PDB entry 1FNT | X-ray diffraction, 3.20 A resolution | chains C and D of the 42 polymer chains in the assembly

Chain C:
Molecule: Proteasome component Y13
From: Saccharomyces cerevisiae
Notes: EC 3.4.99.46
UniProtKB: P23638 (PSA4_YEAST); residue numbers follow UniProt; this construct covers 1-245
Chain sequence (245 residues; numbered 1 to 245; the number before each row is that of its first residue):
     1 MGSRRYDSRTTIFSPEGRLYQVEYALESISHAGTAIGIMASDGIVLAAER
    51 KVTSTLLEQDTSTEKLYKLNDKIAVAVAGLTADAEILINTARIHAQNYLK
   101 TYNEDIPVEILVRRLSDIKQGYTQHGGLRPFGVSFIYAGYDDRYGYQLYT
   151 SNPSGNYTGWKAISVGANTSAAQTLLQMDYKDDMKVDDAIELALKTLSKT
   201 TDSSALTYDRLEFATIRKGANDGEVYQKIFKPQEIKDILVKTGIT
Not modelled in the structure: 1-4
Curated features (UniProtKB/Swiss-Prot):
  - cross-link (Glycyl lysine isopeptide (Lys-Gly)): K100 (interchain with G-Cter in ubiquitin), K199 (interchain with G-Cter in ubiquitin), K231 (interchain with G-Cter in ubiquitin)

Chain D:
Molecule: Proteasome component PRE6
From: Saccharomyces cerevisiae
Notes: EC 3.4.99.46
UniProtKB: P40303 (PSA7_YEAST); residues 1-254 here = UniProt positions 1-254
Chain sequence (254 residues; row label = number of the first residue in the row):
     1 MSGYDRALSIFSPDGHIFQVEYALEAVKRGTCAVGVKGKNCVVLGCERRS
    51 TLKLQDTRITPSKVSKIDSHVVLSFSGLNADSRILIEKARVEAQSHRLTL
   101 EDPVTVEYLTRYVAGVQQRYTQSGGVRPFGVSTLIAGFDPRDDEPKLYQT
   151 EPSGIYSSWSAQTIGRNSKTVREFLEKNYDRKEPPATVEECVKLTVRSLL
   201 EVVQTGAKNIEITVVKPDSDIVALSSEEINQYVTQIEQEKQEQQEQDKKK
   251 KSNH
Not modelled in the structure: 1-4, 244-254
Curated features (UniProtKB/Swiss-Prot):
  - modified residue: T60 (Phosphothreonine)

Interface between chain C and chain D:
Contacting residue pairs - 55 pairs, chain C then chain D:
  T11(C) with Q19(D); V126(D); R127(D)
  I12(C) with A7(D), hydrophobic; Q19(D)
  F13(C) with Q19(D); Y22(D); A23(D), hydrophobic; P128(D)
  S14(C) with Y22(D)
  P15(C) with Y22(D), hydrophobic; E25(D)
  E16(C) with E25(D); R29(D)
  G17(C) with A26(D); R29(D), hydrogen bond (backbone-side chain)
  R18(C) with R29(D)
  L19(C) with R127(D)
  M39(C) with R58(D), hydrogen bond
  S116(C) with R83(D)
  D117(C) with R83(D), salt bridge; I84(D)
  Q120(C) with A80(D); D81(D)
  T123(C) with R127(D)
  Q124(C) with Y120(D); V126(D); R127(D), hydrogen bond (backbone-backbone); F129(D)
  H125(C) with Y120(D)
  G126(C) with G125(D), hydrogen bond (backbone-backbone)
  Y144(C) with R58(D), hydrogen bond (backbone-side chain); I59(D), hydrophobic
  Y146(C) with R58(D), hydrogen bond (backbone-side chain)
  Y149(C) with I59(D)
  S154(C) with A80(D)
  G155(C) with R83(D), hydrogen bond (backbone-side chain)
  N156(C) with N79(D), hydrogen bond; A80(D)
  Y157(C) with R83(D)
  T158(C) with Q55(D); T60(D)
  G159(C) with Q55(D); D56(D); T60(D)
  W160(C) with L52(D); L54(D); Q55(D); D56(D)
  K161(C) with L54(D), hydrogen bond (backbone-backbone); Q55(D); D56(D)
  A162(C) with L54(D)
  Q173(C) with L54(D)
  Q177(C) with L54(D)
Also at the interface, not in a pair above, chain C (39 interface residues in all): R5, R9, T10, E23, R113, Q147, L148, Y180
Also at the interface, not in a pair above, chain D (27 interface residues in all): R6, L78

In short:
The interface between chain C and chain D involves 39 residues on one side and 27 on the other, with 9
hydrogen bonds and 1 salt bridge. Among the polar pairs are D117(C)-R83(D), G17(C)-R29(D) and M39(C)-R58(D).
Here chain C is Proteasome component Y13 and chain D is Proteasome component PRE6, both from Saccharomyces
cerevisiae. Entry 1FNT (Crystal structure of the 20S proteasome from yeast in complex with the proteasome
activator PA26 from ...) was determined by X-ray diffraction.
